9B6R - chains A and B of the 8 polymer chains in the assembly; structure by electron microscopy, 3.19 A resolution.

# Chain A (and B)
Molecule: Capsid protein VP1
Source organism: Adeno-associated virus
Notes: chain B of this document is another copy of the same molecule, construct and numbering; everything in this record applies to it too
UniProtKB: Q6JC22 (Q6JC22_9VIRU); numbering as in UniProt (aligned over 203-736)
Sequence (534 residues; numbered 203 to 736; the number before each row is that of its first residue):
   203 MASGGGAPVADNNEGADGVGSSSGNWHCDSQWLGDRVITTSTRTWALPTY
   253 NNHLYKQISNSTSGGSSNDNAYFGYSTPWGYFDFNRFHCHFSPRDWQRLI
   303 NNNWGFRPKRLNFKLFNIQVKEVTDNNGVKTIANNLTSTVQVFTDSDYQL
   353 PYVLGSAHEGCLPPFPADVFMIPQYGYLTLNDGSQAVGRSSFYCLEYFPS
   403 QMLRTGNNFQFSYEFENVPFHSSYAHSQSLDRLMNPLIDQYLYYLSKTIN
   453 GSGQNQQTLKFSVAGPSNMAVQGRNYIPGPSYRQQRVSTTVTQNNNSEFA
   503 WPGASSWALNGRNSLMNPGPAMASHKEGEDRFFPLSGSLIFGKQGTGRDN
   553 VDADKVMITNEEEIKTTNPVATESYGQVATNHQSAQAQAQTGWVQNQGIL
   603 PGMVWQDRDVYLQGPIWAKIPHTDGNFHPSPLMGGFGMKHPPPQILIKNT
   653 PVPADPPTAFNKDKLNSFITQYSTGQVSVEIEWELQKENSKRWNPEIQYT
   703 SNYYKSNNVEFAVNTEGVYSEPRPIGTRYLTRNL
Disordered / not traced: 203-242, 293-319, 427-477, 680-736 (chain B: 203-425, 541-561, 611-624, 635-736)
From the paper describing this entry:
  - mutagenesis - Q588R: abolished binding to Fab1-1

# How chain A and chain B interact
Pairs across the interface - 81 pairs, chain A then chain B:
  Ser424(A) - Asp626(B)  hydrogen bond
  Tyr426(A) - Thr625(B)
  Tyr478(A) - Pro631(B)  hydrogen bond (side chain-backbone)
  Tyr478(A) - Pro633(B)
  Ile479(A) - Trp509(B)
  Ile479(A) - Met518(B)  hydrophobic
  Pro480(A) - Trp509(B)
  Lys528(A) - Gly513(B)
  Glu529(A) - Asn512(B)
  Lys567(A) - Leu511(B)
  Lys567(A) - Asn512(B)
  Thr568(A) - Leu511(B)
  Asn570(A) - Leu511(B)
  Tyr577(A) - Trp509(B)
  Tyr577(A) - Ala510(B)  hydrogen bond (backbone-backbone)
  Gly578(A) - Tyr484(B)
  Gly578(A) - Ser508(B)
  Gln579(A) - Tyr484(B)  hydrogen bond (backbone-side chain)
  Gln579(A) - Ser507(B)
  Gln579(A) - Ser508(B)  hydrogen bond (backbone-backbone)
  Val580(A) - Tyr484(B)  hydrophobic
  Val580(A) - Gln597(B)
  Ala581(A) - Arg485(B)
  Ala581(A) - Gln487(B)
  Ala581(A) - Ser507(B)
  Ala581(A) - Gln597(B)
  Thr582(A) - Arg485(B)
  Thr582(A) - Gln597(B)
  Asn583(A) - Arg485(B)
  Asn583(A) - Gln487(B)  hydrogen bond (backbone-side chain)
  His584(A) - Gln487(B)
  His584(A) - Arg488(B)  hydrogen bond
  His584(A) - Thr574(B)  hydrogen bond (side chain-backbone)
  His584(A) - Glu575(B)  salt bridge
  Gln585(A) - Gln487(B)  hydrogen bond (backbone-side chain)
  Gln585(A) - Arg488(B)  hydrogen bond (side chain-backbone)
  Gln585(A) - Val489(B)
  Gln585(A) - Asn496(B)  hydrogen bond
  Gln585(A) - Phe501(B)
  Ser586(A) - Gln495(B)
  Ser586(A) - Asn497(B)
  Ala587(A) - Gln495(B)  hydrogen bond (backbone-backbone)
  Ala589(A) - Asn497(B)  hydrogen bond (backbone-side chain)
  Gln590(A) - Asn497(B)
  Ala591(A) - Gln487(B)
  Ala591(A) - Asn497(B)
  Ala591(A) - Phe501(B)  hydrophobic
  Gln592(A) - Gln487(B)
  Thr593(A) - Pro504(B)
  Thr593(A) - Gly505(B)
  Val596(A) - Tyr484(B)  hydrophobic
  Val596(A) - Asn598(B)
  Asn598(A) - Asn598(B)
  Gln599(A) - Tyr484(B)
  Gln599(A) - Asn598(B)  hydrogen bond
  Gln599(A) - Gly600(B)
  Ile601(A) - Gly600(B)
  Ile601(A) - Ile601(B)  hydrogen bond (backbone-backbone)
  Ile601(A) - Phe629(B)  hydrophobic
  Leu602(A) - Pro482(B)  hydrophobic
  Leu602(A) - Gln599(B)
  Leu602(A) - Gly600(B)
  Leu602(A) - Phe629(B)
  Pro603(A) - Pro482(B)
  Pro603(A) - Trp607(B)
  Pro603(A) - Phe629(B)
  Gly604(A) - Phe629(B)  hydrogen bond (backbone-backbone)
  Gly604(A) - His630(B)
  Met605(A) - Asn628(B)
  Met605(A) - Phe629(B)  hydrogen bond (backbone-backbone)
  Val606(A) - Gly627(B)
  Val606(A) - Asn628(B)
  Trp607(A) - Asp626(B)
  Trp607(A) - Gly627(B)  hydrogen bond (backbone-backbone)
  Trp607(A) - Asn628(B)
  Trp607(A) - Phe629(B)
  Gln608(A) - Thr625(B)
  Gln608(A) - Asp626(B)
  Asp609(A) - Asp626(B)  hydrogen bond (backbone-side chain)
  Phe629(A) - Phe629(B)  hydrophobic
  His630(A) - Gly627(B)
Other interface residues (no listed pair), chain A (43 interface residues in all): Pro571, Ser576, Gly600
Other interface residues (no listed pair), chain B (42 interface residues in all): Gln486, Ser490, Ala506, Pro522, Ser632, Leu634

# In short
43 residues of chain A and 42 residues of chain B are in contact; the contacts include 19 hydrogen bonds and 1
salt bridge. Polar pairs include His584(A)-Glu575(B), Ser424(A)-Asp626(B) and Tyr478(A)-Pro631(B). From the
paper: Q588R of chain A abolishes binding to Fab1-1.
Chain A and chain B are both Capsid protein VP1 (Adeno-associated virus); the structure, Fab1-5 in complex
with the capsid of Adeno-associated virus type 9, was determined by electron microscopy, deposited together
with 9B6N, 9B6O, 9B6Q, 9B6S, 9B6T, 9B7K and 9 further entries.
